Entry 1ETH (X-ray diffraction, 2.80 A resolution); this record covers chains A and B of the 3 polymer chains in the assembly.

[Chain A]
Molecule: Triacylglycerol acyl-hydrolase
From: Sus scrofa
Notes: EC 3.1.1.3
UniProt: P00591 (LIPP_PIG); aligned to UniProt positions 1-448 over residues 1-448 (the alignment contains insertions or deletions, so no single offset holds)
Amino-acid sequence (448 residues; each row starts with the number of its first residue):
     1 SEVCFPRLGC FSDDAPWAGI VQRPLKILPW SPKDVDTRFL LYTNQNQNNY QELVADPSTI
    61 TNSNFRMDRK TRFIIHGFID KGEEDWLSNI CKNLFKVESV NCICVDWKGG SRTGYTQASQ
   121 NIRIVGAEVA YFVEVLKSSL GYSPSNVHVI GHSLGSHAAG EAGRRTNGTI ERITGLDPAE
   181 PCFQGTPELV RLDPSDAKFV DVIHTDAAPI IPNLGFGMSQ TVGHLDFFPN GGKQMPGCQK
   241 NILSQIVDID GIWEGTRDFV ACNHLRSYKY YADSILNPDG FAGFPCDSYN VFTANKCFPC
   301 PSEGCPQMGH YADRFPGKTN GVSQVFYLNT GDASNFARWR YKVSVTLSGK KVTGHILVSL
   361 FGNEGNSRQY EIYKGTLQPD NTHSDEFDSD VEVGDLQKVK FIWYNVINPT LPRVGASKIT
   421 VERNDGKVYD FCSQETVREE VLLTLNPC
Disulfide bonds: Cys4-Cys10, Cys91-Cys102, Cys238-Cys262, Cys286-Cys297, Cys300-Cys305, Cys432-Cys448
Covalently attached groups: glycan linked to Asn167
Bound ions: Ca2+: Glu188, Arg191, Asp193, Asp196
Swiss-Prot annotation at these positions:
  - active site: Ser153 (Nucleophile), Asp177 (Charge relay system), His264 (Charge relay system)
  - binding site (Ca(2+)): Glu188, Arg191, Asp193, Asp196
  - glycosylation: Asn167 (N-linked (GlcNAc...) asparagine)
What the authors report for this chain:
  - catalytic residues: Ser153, Asp177, His264
  - Ca2+ coordination: Glu188, Arg191, Asp193, Asp196
  - post-translational modification sites: Asn167
  - binding site for beta-mercaptoethanol: Cys182
  - contacts within the chain: Arg368-Asp390
  - conformationally variable residues (domain motion, loop rearrangement, side-chain flip): Gly77 to Trp86, Cys238 to Cys262, His264, Ser334, Asn335
  - binding site for (hydroxyethyloxy)tri(ethyloxy)octane: Gly77, Trp86, Ser153

[Chain B]
Molecule: Colipase
From: Sus scrofa
UniProt: P02703 (COL_PIG); residue numbers follow UniProt; this construct covers 1-95
Amino-acid sequence (95 residues; each row starts with the number of its first residue):
     1 VPDPRGIIIN LDEGELCLNS AQCKSNCCQH DTILSLSRCA LKARENSECS AFTLYGVYYK
    61 CPCERGLTCE GDKSLVGSIT NTNFGICHNV GRSDS
Disordered / not traced: 1-3, 91-95
Disulfide bonds: Cys17-Cys28, Cys23-Cys39, Cys27-Cys61, Cys49-Cys69, Cys63-Cys87

[How chain A and chain B interact]
Contacting residue pairs (30):
  Lys240(A) - Gly14(B)
  Lys240(A) - Glu15(B)
  Asn241(A) - Glu15(B)  hydrogen bond
  Leu243(A) - Leu16(B)  hydrophobic
  Ser244(A) - Gly14(B)
  Ser244(A) - Glu15(B)
  Ser244(A) - Leu16(B)  hydrogen bond (side chain-backbone)
  Val247(A) - Arg38(B)  hydrogen bond (backbone-side chain)
  Ile249(A) - Arg38(B)
  Leu357(A) - Arg65(B)
  Phe361(A) - Glu45(B)
  Asn366(A) - Arg44(B)  hydrogen bond (backbone-side chain)
  Asn366(A) - Glu45(B)
  Asn366(A) - Asn46(B)
  Arg368(A) - Leu41(B)
  Arg368(A) - Arg44(B)
  Arg368(A) - Glu64(B)
  Gln369(A) - Glu64(B)  hydrogen bond (backbone-side chain)
  Gln369(A) - Arg65(B)  hydrogen bond (side chain-backbone)
  Gln369(A) - Leu67(B)
  Val391(A) - Arg44(B)
  Lys400(A) - Glu45(B)  salt bridge
  Lys400(A) - Asn89(B)  hydrogen bond
  Ile402(A) - Arg65(B)
  Ile402(A) - Gly66(B)
  Tyr404(A) - Arg65(B)
  Glu440(A) - Arg65(B)  salt bridge
  Glu440(A) - Gly66(B)
  Leu442(A) - Glu45(B)
  Leu442(A) - Asn89(B)
Interface residues without a listed pair, chain A (19 interface residues in all): Asp332, Ser367
Interface residues without a listed pair, chain B (15 interface residues in all): Glu13, Lys42
The authors on this interface:
  - specific contacts: Asn241(A)-Glu15(B), Leu243(A)-Leu16(B), Ser244(A)-Leu16(B), Val247(A)-Arg38(B), Ile249(A)-Arg38(B), Phe361(A)-Glu45(B), Asn366(A)-Glu45(B), Asn366(A)-Arg44(B), Gln369(A)-Glu64(B), Gln369(A)-Arg65(B), Lys400(A)-Glu45(B), Lys400(A)-Asn89(B), Ile402(A)-Arg65(B), Ile402(A)-Gly66(B), Tyr404(A)-Arg65(B), Glu440(A)-Arg65(B), Leu442(A)-Asn89(B)

[Summary]
19 residues of chain A face 15 of chain B across their interface; the contacts include 7 hydrogen bonds and 2
salt bridges. Polar pairs include Lys400(A)-Glu45(B), Glu440(A)-Arg65(B) and Asn241(A)-Glu15(B). The authors
report contacts between Asn241(A) and Glu15(B), Leu243(A) and Leu16(B) and Ser244(A) and Leu16(B) among
others. The paper reports catalytic residues Ser153(A), Asp177(A) and His264(A); a binding site for
(hydroxyethyloxy)tri(ethyloxy)octane at Gly77(A), Trp86(A) and Ser153(A).
Here chain A is Triacylglycerol acyl-hydrolase and chain B is Colipase, both from Sus scrofa. Entry 1ETH
(Triacylglycerol lipase/colipase complex) was determined by X-ray diffraction.
